PDB entry 6GYK | electron microscopy, 5.10 A resolution (low resolution: residue-level contacts below are approximate; hydrogen-bond / salt-bridge calls are withheld) | chains D and G of the 20 polymer chains in the assembly

# Chain D
Molecule: DNA-directed RNA polymerase II subunit RPB4
Organism: Saccharomyces cerevisiae (strain ATCC 204508 / S288c)
UniProtKB: P20433 (RPB4_YEAST); residues 2-221 here = UniProt positions 2-221
Amino-acid sequence (220 residues; row label = number of the first residue in the row):
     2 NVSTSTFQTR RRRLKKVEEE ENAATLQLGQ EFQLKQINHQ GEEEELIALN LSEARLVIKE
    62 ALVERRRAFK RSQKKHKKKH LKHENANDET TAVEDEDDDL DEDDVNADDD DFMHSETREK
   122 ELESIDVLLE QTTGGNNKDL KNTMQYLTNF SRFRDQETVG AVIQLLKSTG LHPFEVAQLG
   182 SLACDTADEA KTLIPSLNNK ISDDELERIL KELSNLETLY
Not modelled in the structure: 2-23, 77-117
Curated features (UniProtKB/Swiss-Prot):
  - modified residue (Phosphothreonine): Thr-91, Thr-92

# Chain G
Molecule: DNA-directed RNA polymerase II subunit RPB7
Organism: Saccharomyces cerevisiae (strain ATCC 204508 / S288c)
UniProtKB: P34087 (RPB7_YEAST); residues 1-171 here = UniProt positions 1-171
Amino-acid sequence (171 residues; numbered 1 to 171; the number before each row is that of its first residue):
     1 MFFIKDLSLN ITLHPSFFGP RMKQYLKTKL LEEVEGSCTG KFGYILCVLD YDNIDIQRGR
    61 ILPTDGSAEF NVKYRAVVFK PFKGEVVDGT VVSCSQHGFE VQVGPMKVFV TKHLMPQDLT
   121 FNAGSNPPSY QSSEDVITIK SRIRVKIEGC ISQVSSIHAI GSIKEDYLGA I
Curated features (UniProtKB/Swiss-Prot):
  - mutagenesis: Val-108 to His-113 (Lowers nucleic-acid binding of RPB4-RPB7 by 10-fold; no effect on association with Pol II core complex; abolishes transcriptional activity of Pol II), Ile-151 to His-158 (No effect on nucleic-acid binding of RPB4-RPB7 and on association with Pol II core complex; abolishes transcriptional activity of Pol II)

# Chain D / chain G interface
Contacting residue pairs (49; chain D residue first):
  Ala-24(D) with Lys-83(G)
  Ala-25(D) with Lys-83(G); Gly-84(G)
  Leu-29(D) with Phe-82(G)
  Glu-32(D) with Lys-41(G); Phe-42(G)
  Phe-33(D) with Lys-41(G); Lys-80(G)
  Gln-37(D) with Lys-5(G)
  Ile-38(D) with Lys-5(G)
  Asn-39(D) with Asp-6(G)
  His-40(D) with Asp-6(G); Lys-73(G)
  Ile-48(D) with Phe-3(G)
  Ala-49(D) with Phe-3(G)
  Leu-50(D) with Phe-2(G); Ile-4(G)
  Ala-62(D) with Leu-49(G)
  Arg-66(D) with Glu-35(G); Cys-47(G); Val-48(G)
  Asn-137(D) with Glu-32(G); Glu-35(G); Gly-36(G)
  Asn-138(D) with Glu-35(G); Gly-36(G); Leu-46(G)
  Leu-141(D) with Leu-46(G)
  Thr-144(D) with Phe-2(G); Gly-104(G); Pro-105(G)
  Tyr-147(D) with Phe-2(G); Asp-88(G); Val-103(G)
  Leu-148(D) with Phe-2(G)
  Asn-150(D) with Arg-142(G)
  Phe-151(D) with Asp-88(G); Gly-89(G); Arg-142(G); Ile-171(G)
  Phe-175(D) with Met-1(G)
  Gln-179(D) with Met-1(G)
  Ala-184(D) with Arg-144(G)
  Asp-189(D) with Tyr-167(G)
  Glu-190(D) with Tyr-167(G)
  Thr-193(D) with Tyr-167(G)
  Leu-194(D) with Val-86(G); Arg-144(G); Tyr-167(G)
Other interface residues (no listed pair), chain D (37 interface residues in all): Leu-47, Ala-55, Val-58, Ile-59, Ala-69, Thr-134, Asp-140, Leu-183
Other interface residues (no listed pair), chain G (34 interface residues in all): Tyr-51, Val-77, Glu-85, Leu-168

# In short
37 residues of chain D face 34 of chain G across their interface. UniProt lists 14 mutagenesis sites on chain
G.
Here chain D is DNA-directed RNA polymerase II subunit RPB4 and chain G is DNA-directed RNA polymerase II
subunit RPB7, both from Saccharomyces cerevisiae (strain ATCC 204508 / S288c). Entry 6GYK (Structure of a
yeast closed complex (core CC1)) was determined by electron microscopy together with 6GYL and 6GYM from the
same study.
